PDB entry 8A3I | X-ray diffraction, 1.42 A resolution | chains A and B

[Chain A (and B)]
Molecule: apCC-Tet*3
Notes: chain B of this document is another copy of the same molecule, construct and numbering; everything in this record applies to it too
Chain sequence (25 residues; numbered 0 to 24; the number before each row is that of its first residue; numbering starts at 0):
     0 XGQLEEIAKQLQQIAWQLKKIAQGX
Modified residues: ACE (acetyl group) at position 0; NH2 (amino group) at position 24

[How chain A and chain B interact]
Residue-residue contacts - 19 pairs, chain A then chain B:
  Gln2(A) - Gln16(B)
  Gln2(A) - Ile20(B)
  Leu3(A) - Leu17(B)  hydrophobic
  Leu3(A) - Ile20(B)  hydrophobic
  Ile6(A) - Ile13(B)  hydrophobic
  Ile6(A) - Leu17(B)  hydrophobic
  Ile6(A) - Ile20(B)  hydrophobic
  Gln9(A) - Ile13(B)
  Leu10(A) - Leu10(B)  hydrophobic
  Leu10(A) - Ile13(B)  hydrophobic
  Ile13(A) - Ile6(B)  hydrophobic
  Ile13(A) - Gln9(B)
  Ile13(A) - Leu10(B)  hydrophobic
  Gln16(A) - Gln2(B)  hydrogen bond
  Gln16(A) - Ile6(B)
  Leu17(A) - Leu3(B)  hydrophobic
  Leu17(A) - Ile6(B)  hydrophobic
  Ile20(A) - Gln2(B)
  Ile20(A) - Leu3(B)  hydrophobic

[In short]
Chain A and chain B each contribute 9 residues to their interface; the contacts include 1 hydrogen bond. Its
one hydrogen-bonded contact is Gln16(A)-Gln2(B).
Chain A and chain B are both apCC-Tet*3; the structure, X-ray crystal structure of a de novo designed
antiparallel coiled-coil homotetramer with 3 heptad repeats, apCC-Tet*3, was determined by X-ray diffraction
together with 8A3G and 8A3J from the same study.
